9LRR - chains B and C of the 6 polymer chains in the assembly; structure by electron microscopy, 2.68 A resolution.

# Chain B
Molecule: Na(+)-translocating NADH-quinone reductase subunit B
From: Vibrio cholerae O395
Notes: EC 7.2.1.1
Reference sequence: A5F5X0 (NQRB_VIBC3); residue numbers follow UniProt; this construct covers 1-415
Sequence (415 residues; numbered 1 to 415; the number before each row is that of its first residue):
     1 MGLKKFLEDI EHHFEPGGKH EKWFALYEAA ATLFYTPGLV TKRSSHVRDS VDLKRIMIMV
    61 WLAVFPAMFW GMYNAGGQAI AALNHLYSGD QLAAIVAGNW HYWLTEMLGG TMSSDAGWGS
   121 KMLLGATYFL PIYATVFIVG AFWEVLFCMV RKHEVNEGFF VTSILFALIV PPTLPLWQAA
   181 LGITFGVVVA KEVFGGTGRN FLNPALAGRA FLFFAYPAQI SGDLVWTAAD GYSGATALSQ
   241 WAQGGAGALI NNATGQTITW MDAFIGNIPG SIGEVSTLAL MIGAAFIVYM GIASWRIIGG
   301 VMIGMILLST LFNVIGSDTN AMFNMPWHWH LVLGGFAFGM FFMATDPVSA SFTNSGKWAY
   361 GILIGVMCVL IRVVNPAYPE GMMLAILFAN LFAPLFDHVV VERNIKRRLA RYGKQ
Not modelled in the structure: 1, 414-415
Sequence notes: engineered mutation Ala141 (Gly in A5F5X0)
Ligand contacts:
  - FMN (flavin mononucleotide), molecule 1: Ile169, Leu206, Arg209, Phe213, Trp226, Thr236, Ala237, Leu238, Ser239, Gly270, Ser271, Glu274, Gly334, Gly335, Phe338, Gly339, Met343, Tyr378, Pro379, Glu380, Gly381, Met382, Met383, Leu384
  - FMN, molecule 2: Phe213, Phe214, Pro217, Ser221, Gly222, Asp223, Ser239, Gln243, Ala377, Tyr378, Pro379
  - Korormicin (IQT): Leu26, Leu33, Lys54, Met57, Ile58, Phe137, Ala141, Glu144, Val145, Asn156, Glu157, Gly158, Phe159, Phe160
  - riboflavin (RBF): Ile56, Met57, Val60, Gly158, Val161, Thr162, Leu165, Lys191, Gly196, Thr197, Gly198, Arg199, Asn200, Leu202, Asn203, Pro204, Ala205, Ile292, Phe342, Met343, Thr345, Asp346, Pro347, Val348, Ser349

# Chain C
Molecule: Na(+)-translocating NADH-quinone reductase subunit C
From: Vibrio cholerae O395
Notes: EC 7.2.1.1
Reference sequence: A5F5Y7 (NQRC_VIBC3); numbering as in UniProt (aligned over 1-257)
Sequence (257 residues; row label = number of the first residue in the row):
     1 MASNNDSIKK TLFVVIALSL VCSIIVSAAA VGLRDKQKEN AALDKQSKIL QVAGIEAKGS
    61 KQIVELFNKS IEPRLVDFNT GDFVEGDAAN YDQRKAAKEA SESIKLTAEQ DKAKIQRRAN
   121 VGVVYLVKDG DKTSKVILPV HGNGLWSMMY AFVAVETDGN TVSGLTYYEQ GETPGLGGEV
   181 ENPAWRAQWV GKKLFDENHK PAIKIVKGGA PQGSEHGVDG LSGATLTSNG VQNTFDFWLG
   241 DMGFGPFLTK VRDGGLN
Not modelled in the structure: 1-5, 257
Ligand contacts:
  - Ca2+ (CA): Gln93, Ala97, Arg117, Arg118, Ala119, His141, Trp238
  - FMN (flavin mononucleotide): Leu145, Trp146, Glu172, Thr173, Leu176, Gly177, Lys207, Gly223, Ala224, Thr225, Leu226, Thr227

# Chain B / chain C interface
Contacting residue pairs - 7 pairs, chain B then chain C:
  Pro217(B) - Leu176(C)  hydrophobic
  Ala218(B) - Leu176(C)  hydrophobic
  Asp223(B) - Lys207(C)  salt bridge
  Leu224(B) - Ser222(C)
  Pro376(B) - Leu226(C)
  Ala377(B) - Trp146(C)  hydrophobic
  Tyr378(B) - Trp146(C)
Also at the interface, not in a pair above, chain C (6 interface residues in all): Leu145

# Overview
The interface between chain B and chain C involves 7 residues on one side and 6 on the other, with 1 salt
bridge. Its one salt-bridged contact is Asp223(B)-Lys207(C). One flavin mononucleotide molecule is bound
between chain B and chain C.
Here chain B is Na(+)-translocating NADH-quinone reductase subunit B and chain C is Na(+)-translocating
NADH-quinone reductase subunit C, both from Vibrio cholerae O395. Entry 9LRR (Cryo-EM structure of
Na+-translocating NADH-ubiquinone oxidoreductase NqrB-G141A mutant from Vibrio cholerae with bound korormicin
A) was determined by electron microscopy.
